8UB9 - chains A and B of the 9 polymer chains in the assembly; structure by electron microscopy, 3.07 A resolution.

# Chain A
Molecule: Reverse transcriptase
Organism: Bordetella phage BPP-1
UniProt: Q775D8 (Q775D8_BPBPP); residue numbers follow UniProt; this construct covers 1-328
Sequence (328 residues; row label = number of the first residue in the row):
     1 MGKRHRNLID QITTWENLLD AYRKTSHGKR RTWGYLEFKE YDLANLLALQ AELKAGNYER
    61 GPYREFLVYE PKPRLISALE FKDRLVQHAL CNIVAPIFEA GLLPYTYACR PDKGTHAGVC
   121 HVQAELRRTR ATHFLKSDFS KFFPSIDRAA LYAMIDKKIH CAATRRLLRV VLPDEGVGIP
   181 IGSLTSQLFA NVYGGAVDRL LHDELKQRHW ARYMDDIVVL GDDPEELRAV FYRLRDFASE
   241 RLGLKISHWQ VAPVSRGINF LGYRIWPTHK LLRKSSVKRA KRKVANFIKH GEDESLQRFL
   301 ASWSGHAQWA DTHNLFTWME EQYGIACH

# Chain B
Molecule: Avd
Organism: Bordetella phage BPP-1
UniProt: chimeric construct of Q775D7, Q9FA38: residues 1-124 from Q775D7 (Q775D7_BPBPP) positions 1-124 (same numbers); residues 125-290 from Q9FA38 positions 5-170 (UniProt number = residue number - 120)
Sequence (290 residues; each row starts with the number of its first residue):
     1 MEPIEEATKC YDQMLIVERY ERVISYLYPI AQSIPRKHGV AREMFLKCLL GQVELFIVAG
    61 KSNQVSKLYA ADAGLAMLRF WLRFLAGIQK PHAMTPHQVE TAQVLIAEVG RILGSWIARV
   121 NRKGTKVQVG EALVGDGNEV AHIDLIIGPR GSPAETAFCN GLVNNKHGFT SLLAVIAPNL
   181 PCKPNTLMFN KVTINDARQA VQMFGPAQHG VAMAVQDAVA EGIIPADEAD DLYVLVGVFI
   241 HWEAADDAKI QKYNYEATKL SIQRAVNGEP KASVVTEQRK SATHPFAANA
Not modelled in the structure: 123-290

# Chain A / chain B interface
Contacting residue pairs - 37 pairs, chain A then chain B:
  Arg-30(A) with Glu-18(B), salt bridge
  Arg-31(A) with Tyr-11(B), hydrogen bond (backbone-side chain); Leu-15(B); Arg-19(B); Glu-108(B), salt bridge; Ile-112(B)
  Thr-32(A) with Tyr-11(B)
  Trp-33(A) with Lys-9(B); Tyr-11(B); Met-14(B), hydrophobic
  Tyr-35(A) with Glu-18(B), hydrogen bond
  Leu-36(A) with Tyr-11(B), hydrophobic; Met-14(B); Leu-15(B), hydrophobic; Glu-18(B)
  Glu-37(A) with Glu-2(B); Pro-3(B); Glu-5(B); Lys-9(B); Met-14(B)
  Phe-38(A) with Met-1(B), hydrophobic; Pro-3(B), hydrophobic
  Lys-39(A) with Met-14(B); Glu-18(B); Glu-21(B), salt bridge
  Glu-40(A) with Glu-6(B); Met-14(B)
  Tyr-41(A) with Ile-4(B), hydrophobic
  Ala-44(A) with Ile-4(B), hydrophobic
  Asn-45(A) with Met-1(B); Pro-3(B); Ile-4(B), hydrogen bond (side chain-backbone)
  Leu-49(A) with Met-1(B), hydrophobic
  Glu-52(A) with Met-1(B), hydrogen bond (side chain-backbone)
  Glu-80(A) with Glu-2(B)
  Lys-82(A) with Met-1(B); Pro-3(B)
Also at the interface, not in a pair above, chain A (18 interface residues in all): Ala-48
Also at the interface, not in a pair above, chain B (17 interface residues in all): Cys-10, Val-17

# Overview
The interface between chain A and chain B involves 18 residues on one side and 17 on the other, with 4
hydrogen bonds and 3 salt bridges. Among the polar pairs are Arg-30(A)/Glu-18(B), Arg-31(A)/Glu-108(B) and
Lys-39(A)/Glu-21(B).
Here chain A is Reverse transcriptase and chain B is Avd, both from Bordetella phage BPP-1. Entry 8UB9
(Diversity-generating retroelement (DGR) ribonucleoprotein reverse transcriptase- Active state (N-empty) 1a)
was determined by electron microscopy (same publication as 8UB7, 8UB8, 8UBA, 8UBB, 8UBC, 8UBD, 8UBE and 8UBF).
